PDB entry 5TWD | X-ray diffraction, 1.70 A resolution | chain A

[Chain A]
Molecule: Beta-lactamase
Source organism: Escherichia coli
Notes: EC 3.5.2.6
Reference sequence: Q9L5C7 (Q9L5C7_ECOLX); the author numbering skips numbers that UniProt does not, so the offset changes along the chain: 25-57 = UniProt 29-61; 59-238 = UniProt 62-241; 240-289 = UniProt 242-291
Amino-acid sequence (263 residues; row label = number of the first residue in the row; note: 2 numbers in that range are skipped by the numbering (no residue carries them; nothing is unmodelled there)):
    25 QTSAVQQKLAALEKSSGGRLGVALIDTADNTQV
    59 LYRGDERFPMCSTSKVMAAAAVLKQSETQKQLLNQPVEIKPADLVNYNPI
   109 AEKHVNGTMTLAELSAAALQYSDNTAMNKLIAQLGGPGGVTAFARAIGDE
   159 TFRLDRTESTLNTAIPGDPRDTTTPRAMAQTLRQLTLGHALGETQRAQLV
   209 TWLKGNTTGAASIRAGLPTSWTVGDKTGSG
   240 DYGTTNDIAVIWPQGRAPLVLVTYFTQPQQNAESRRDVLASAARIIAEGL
Not modelled in the structure: 25-26, 289
Construct notes: engineered mutation Ser-167 (Pro170 in Q9L5C7)
Reported in the primary citation:
  - contacts within the chain: Lys-73/Glu-166 (salt bridge), Asn-104/Ser-167, Arg-161/Asp-163 (salt bridge), Arg-164/Thr-171 (hydrogen bond), Arg-164/Asp-179 (salt bridge), Glu-166/Asn-170 (hydrogen bond), Asp-176/Arg-178 (salt bridge)
  - catalytic residues: Ser-70, Glu-166 (citing earlier work)
  - mutagenesis - P167S (10-fold): increased catalytic activity on ceftazidime (citing earlier work)
  - mutagenesis - P167S: decreased stability (citing earlier work)
  - catalytic residues: Asn-170

[In short]
The paper reports catalytic residues Ser-70, Glu-166 and Asn-170; P167S increases catalytic activity on
ceftazidime.
Chain A is Beta-lactamase (Escherichia coli); the structure, CTX-M-14 P167S apoenzyme, was determined by X-ray
diffraction (same publication as 5TW6, 5TWE, 5U53 and 5VTH).
